Entry 2ZLE (electron microscopy, 28.00 A resolution (very low resolution: no residue pairs are listed; an interface is given only as per-side residue counts)); this record covers chains G and M of the 13 polymer chains in the assembly.

== Chain G ==
Name: Protease do
Organism: Escherichia coli
Notes: EC 3.4.21.-
UniProtKB: P0C0V0 (DEGP_ECOLI); the construct lacks a stretch of the UniProt sequence, so the offset changes along the chain: 2317-2367 = UniProt 27-77; 2368-2476 = UniProt 105-213; 2477-2650 = UniProt 222-395; 2651-2724 = UniProt 401-474
Sequence (448 residues; each row starts with the number of its first residue; a row labelled like 2367A-2367Z holds insertion residues (2367A, then the next letters in order)):
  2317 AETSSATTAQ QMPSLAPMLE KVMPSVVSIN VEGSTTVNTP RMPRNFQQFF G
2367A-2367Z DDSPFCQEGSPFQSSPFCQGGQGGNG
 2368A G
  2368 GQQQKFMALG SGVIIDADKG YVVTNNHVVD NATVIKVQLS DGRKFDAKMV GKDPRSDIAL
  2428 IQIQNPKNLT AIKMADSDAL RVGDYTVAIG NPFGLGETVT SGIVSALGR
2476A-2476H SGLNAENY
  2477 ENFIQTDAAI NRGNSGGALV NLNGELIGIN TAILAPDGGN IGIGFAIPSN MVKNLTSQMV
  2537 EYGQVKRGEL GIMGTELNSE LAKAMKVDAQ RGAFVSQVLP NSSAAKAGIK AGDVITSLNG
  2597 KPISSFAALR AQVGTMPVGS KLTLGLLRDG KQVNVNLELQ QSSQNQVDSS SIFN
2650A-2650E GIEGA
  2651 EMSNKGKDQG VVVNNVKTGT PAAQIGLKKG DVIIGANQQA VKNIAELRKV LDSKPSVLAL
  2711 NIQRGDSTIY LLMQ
Disordered / not traced: 2317-2326, 2367A-2367Z, 2368A, 2476A-2476H, 2650A-2650E, 2723-2724
UniProt features mapped onto this chain:
  - active site (Charge relay system): His2394, Asp2424, Ser2491
  - binding site (substrate): Glu2348, His2394, Asp2424, Gly2489 to Ser2491, Thr2507 to Ala2511, Leu2546 to Gly2550

== Chain M ==
Name: Protease do
Organism: Escherichia coli
Notes: EC 3.4.21.-
UniProtKB: P0C0V0 (DEGP_ECOLI); the construct lacks a stretch of the UniProt sequence, so the offset changes along the chain: 4693-4743 = UniProt 27-77; 4744-4852 = UniProt 105-213; 4853-5026 = UniProt 222-395; 5027-5100 = UniProt 401-474
Sequence (448 residues; numbered 4693 to 5100 plus 40 insertion-coded residues; the number before each row is that of its first residue; a row labelled like 4743A-4743Z holds insertion residues (4743A, then the next letters in order)):
  4693 AETSSATTAQ QMPSLAPMLE KVMPSVVSIN VEGSTTVNTP RMPRNFQQFF G
4743A-4743Z DDSPFCQEGSPFQSSPFCQGGQGGNG
 4744A G
  4744 GQQQKFMALG SGVIIDADKG YVVTNNHVVD NATVIKVQLS DGRKFDAKMV GKDPRSDIAL
  4804 IQIQNPKNLT AIKMADSDAL RVGDYTVAIG NPFGLGETVT SGIVSALGR
4852A-4852H SGLNAENY
  4853 ENFIQTDAAI NRGNSGGALV NLNGELIGIN TAILAPDGGN IGIGFAIPSN MVKNLTSQMV
  4913 EYGQVKRGEL GIMGTELNSE LAKAMKVDAQ RGAFVSQVLP NSSAAKAGIK AGDVITSLNG
  4973 KPISSFAALR AQVGTMPVGS KLTLGLLRDG KQVNVNLELQ QSSQNQVDSS SIFN
5026A-5026E GIEGA
  5027 EMSNKGKDQG VVVNNVKTGT PAAQIGLKKG DVIIGANQQA VKNIAELRKV LDSKPSVLAL
  5087 NIQRGDSTIY LLMQ
Disordered / not traced: 4693-4702, 4743A-4743Z, 4744A, 4852A-4852H, 5026A-5026E, 5099-5100
UniProt features mapped onto this chain:
  - active site (Charge relay system): His4770, Asp4800, Ser4867
  - binding site (substrate): Glu4724, His4770, Asp4800, Gly4865 to Ser4867, Thr4883 to Ala4887, Leu4922 to Gly4926

== Interface between chain G and chain M ==
At this resolution (28 A) residue pairs are not listed: 30 residues of chain G and 29 of chain M lie at the interface.

== In short ==
30 residues of chain G and 29 residues of chain M are in contact. UniProt lists 3 active-site residues and 16
substrate-binding residues on chain G; 3 active-site residues and 16 substrate-binding residues on chain M.
Both chains are Protease do (Escherichia coli). Entry 2ZLE (Cryo-EM structure of DegP12/OMP) was determined by
electron microscopy, deposited together with 3CS0.
